PDB entry 6VX3 | electron microscopy, 3.70 A resolution | chains C and D of the 4 polymer chains in the assembly

Chain C (and D):
Molecule: BH1501 protein
From: Bacillus halodurans C-125
Notes: chain D of this document is another copy of the same molecule, construct and numbering; everything in this record applies to it too
UniProtKB: Q9KCR8 (Q9KCR8_BACHD); residue numbers follow UniProt; this construct covers 1-274
Amino-acid sequence (274 residues; each row starts with the number of its first residue):
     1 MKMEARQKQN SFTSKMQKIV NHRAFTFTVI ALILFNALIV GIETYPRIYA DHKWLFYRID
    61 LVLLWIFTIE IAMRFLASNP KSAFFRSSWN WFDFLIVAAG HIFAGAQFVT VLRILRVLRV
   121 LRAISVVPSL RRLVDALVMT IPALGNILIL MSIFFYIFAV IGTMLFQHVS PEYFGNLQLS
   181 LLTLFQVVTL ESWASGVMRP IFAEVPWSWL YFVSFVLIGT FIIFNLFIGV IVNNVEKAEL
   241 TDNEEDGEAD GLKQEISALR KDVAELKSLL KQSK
Disordered / not traced: 1-12, 238-274

Interface between chain C and chain D:
Pairs across the interface (44):
  A37(C) - Y156(D)  hydrogen bond (backbone-side chain)
  G41(C) - Y156(D)
  T44(C) - V160(D)
  T44(C) - T163(D)
  T44(C) - Q167(D)
  Y45(C) - L177(D)
  P46(C) - Q167(D)
  R113(C) - M164(D)
  I114(C) - L165(D)  hydrophobic
  V117(C) - V160(D)  hydrophobic
  V117(C) - I161(D)  hydrophobic
  V117(C) - M164(D)  hydrophobic
  V120(C) - I157(D)  hydrophobic
  L121(C) - F154(D)  hydrophobic
  S129(C) - N146(D)  hydrogen bond (backbone-side chain)
  L130(C) - N146(D)
  L133(C) - N146(D)
  L133(C) - I147(D)  hydrophobic
  L137(C) - F221(D)  hydrophobic
  L137(C) - N225(D)
  I141(C) - F221(D)  hydrophobic
  E172(C) - R199(D)
  Y173(C) - R199(D)
  L179(C) - F202(D)  hydrophobic
  L182(C) - M198(D)  hydrophobic
  L182(C) - R199(D)
  L182(C) - V213(D)  hydrophobic
  F185(C) - W193(D)  hydrophobic
  F185(C) - V216(D)  hydrophobic
  Q186(C) - A194(D)
  Q186(C) - R199(D)  hydrogen bond
  T189(C) - W193(D)  hydrogen bond
  E191(C) - S192(D)  hydrogen bond (side chain-backbone)
  E191(C) - W193(D)
  E191(C) - A194(D)  hydrogen bond (side chain-backbone)
  E191(C) - S195(D)
  F227(C) - F224(D)  hydrophobic
  F227(C) - F227(D)  hydrophobic
  F227(C) - I228(D)  hydrophobic
  V230(C) - F224(D)  hydrophobic
  I231(C) - I228(D)  hydrophobic
  I231(C) - I231(D)  hydrophobic
  N234(C) - I228(D)
  V235(C) - V232(D)  hydrophobic
Interface residues without a listed pair, chain C (33 interface residues in all): V40, L118, I124, T183, S192
Interface residues without a listed pair, chain D (36 interface residues in all): I149, L150, I153, Q178, L190, L217, I222, E236

Summary:
The interface between chain C and chain D involves 33 residues on one side and 36 on the other, with 6
hydrogen bonds. Polar contacts include A37(C)-Y156(D), S129(C)-N146(D) and Q186(C)-R199(D).
Both chains are BH1501 protein (Bacillus halodurans C-125). Entry 6VX3 (NaChBac in GDN) was determined by
electron microscopy together with 6VWX, 6VXO and 6W6O from the same study.
